3IQU - chains A and P; structure by X-ray diffraction, 1.05 A resolution.

Chain A:
Name: 14-3-3 protein sigma
Organism: Homo sapiens
UniProtKB: P31947 (1433S_HUMAN); residue numbers follow UniProt; this construct covers 1-231
Chain sequence (236 residues; numbered -4 to 231; the number before each row is that of its first residue; numbers below 1 keep their minus sign (Gly-4 is residue -4)):
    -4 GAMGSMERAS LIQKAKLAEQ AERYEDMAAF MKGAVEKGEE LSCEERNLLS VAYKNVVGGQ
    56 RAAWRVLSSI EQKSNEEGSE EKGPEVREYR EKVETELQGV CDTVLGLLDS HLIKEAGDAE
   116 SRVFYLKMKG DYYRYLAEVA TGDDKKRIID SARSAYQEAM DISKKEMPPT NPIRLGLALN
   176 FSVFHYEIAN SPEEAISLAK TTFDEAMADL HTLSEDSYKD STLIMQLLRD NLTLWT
Construct notes: expression tag (-4 to 0)
Modified positions: Cys38 (s-hydroxycysteine; CSO)
Swiss-Prot annotation at these positions:
  - site (Interaction with phosphoserine on interacting protein): Arg56, Arg129
  - modified residue (Phosphoserine): Ser5, Ser74
Ion coordination: Mg2+ site 1 near Glu2 (its only coordinating residue here); Mg2+ site 2 near Glu75 (its only coordinating residue here); Mg2+ site 3: Glu86, Glu89

Chain P:
Name: 6-mer from RAF proto-oncogene serine/threonine-protein kinase
UniProtKB: P04049 (RAF1_HUMAN); residue numbers follow UniProt; this construct covers 255-260
Chain sequence (6 residues; row label = number of the first residue in the row):
   255 QRSTST
Modified positions: Ser259 (phosphoserine; SEP)
Swiss-Prot annotation at these positions:
  - modified residue: Ser259 (Phosphoserine)
  - natural variant: Arg256 (R256S: In NS5), Ser257 (S257L: In NS5 and LPRD2), Ser259 (S259A: In an ovarian serous carcinoma sample; S259F: In NS5), Thr260 (T260I: In hypertrophic cardiomyopathy; uncertain significance; T260R: In NS5)

Interface between chain A and chain P:
Residue-residue contacts - 24 pairs, chain A then chain P:
  Lys49(A) - Thr260(P)
  Arg56(A) - Arg256(P)
  Arg56(A) - Ser259(P)
  Arg60(A) - Arg256(P)
  Lys122(A) - Thr260(P)  hydrogen bond (side chain-backbone)
  Arg129(A) - Ser259(P)
  Tyr130(A) - Ser259(P)
  Glu133(A) - Arg256(P)  salt bridge
  Gly171(A) - Thr260(P)
  Leu174(A) - Thr258(P)
  Leu174(A) - Ser259(P)
  Leu174(A) - Thr260(P)
  Asn175(A) - Ser259(P)
  Asn175(A) - Thr260(P)  hydrogen bond (side chain-backbone)
  Val178(A) - Thr258(P)
  Glu182(A) - Ser257(P)  hydrogen bond
  Leu222(A) - Thr258(P)
  Leu222(A) - Thr260(P)
  Asn226(A) - Ser257(P)
  Asn226(A) - Thr258(P)  hydrogen bond (side chain-backbone)
  Leu229(A) - Gln255(P)
  Leu229(A) - Arg256(P)
  Leu229(A) - Ser257(P)
  Trp230(A) - Ser257(P)  hydrogen bond
Interface residues without a listed pair, chain A (19 interface residues in all): Asp126, Tyr181, Asp225

Overview:
19 residues of chain A face 6 of chain P across their interface, with 5 hydrogen bonds and 1 salt bridge.
Polar pairs include Glu133(A)-Arg256(P), Lys122(A)-Thr260(P) and Asn175(A)-Thr260(P). Glu86(A) and Glu89(A)
coordinate Mg2+ site 3.
Chain A is 14-3-3 protein sigma (Homo sapiens) and chain P is a 6-mer from RAF proto-oncogene
serine/threonine-protein kinase; the structure, Crystal Structure of human 14-3-3 sigma in Complex with Raf1
peptide (6mer), was determined by X-ray diffraction (same publication as 3O8I, 3NKX, 3IQJ, 3IQV and 3CU8).
